7F0R - chains A and B of the 9 polymer chains in the assembly; structure by electron microscopy, 5.80 A resolution (low resolution: residue-level contacts below are approximate; hydrogen-bond / salt-bridge calls are withheld).

Chain A (and B):
Protein: DNA-directed RNA polymerase subunit alpha
Source organism: Pseudomonas aeruginosa (strain ATCC 15692 / DSM 22644 / CIP 104116 / JCM 14847 / LMG 12228 / 1C / PRS 101 / PAO1)
Notes: EC 2.7.7.6; chain B of this document is another copy of the same molecule, construct and numbering; everything in this record applies to it too
UniProtKB: O52760 (RPOA_PSEAE); numbering as in UniProt (aligned over 1-333)
Chain sequence (345 residues; each row starts with the number of its first residue; numbers below 1 keep their minus sign (Met-11 is residue -11)):
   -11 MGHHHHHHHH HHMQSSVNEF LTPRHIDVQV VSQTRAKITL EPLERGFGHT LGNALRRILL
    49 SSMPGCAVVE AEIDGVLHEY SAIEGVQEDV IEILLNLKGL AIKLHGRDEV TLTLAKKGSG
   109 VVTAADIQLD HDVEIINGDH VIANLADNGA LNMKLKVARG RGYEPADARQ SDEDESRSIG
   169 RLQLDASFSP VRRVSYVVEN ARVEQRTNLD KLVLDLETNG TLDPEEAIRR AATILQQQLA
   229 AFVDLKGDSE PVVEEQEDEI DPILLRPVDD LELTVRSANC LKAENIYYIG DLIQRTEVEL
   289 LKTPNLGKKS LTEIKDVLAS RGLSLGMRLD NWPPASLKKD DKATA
Not modelled in the structure: -11 to 7, 158-165, 231-333 (chain B: -11 to 5, 106-108, 135-138, 158-168, 233-333)
Construct notes: initiating methionine (-11); expression tag (-10 to 0)

Chain A / chain B interface:
Contacting residue pairs - 45 pairs, chain A then chain B:
  Phe8(A) - Arg149(B)
  Thr10(A) - Gln225(B)
  Pro11(A) - Gln226(B)
  Phe35(A) - Ser50(B)
  Phe35(A) - Arg149(B)
  His37(A) - Arg45(B)
  Thr38(A) - Arg45(B)
  Thr38(A) - Ile46(B)
  Thr38(A) - Ser49(B)
  Leu39(A) - Leu223(B)
  Leu39(A) - Gln226(B)
  Leu43(A) - Leu227(B)
  Arg45(A) - His37(B)
  Arg45(A) - Thr38(B)
  Arg45(A) - Asn41(B)
  Ile46(A) - Thr38(B)
  Ser49(A) - Gly34(B)
  Ser49(A) - Phe35(B)
  Ser50(A) - Phe35(B)
  Pro52(A) - Asn6(B)
  Arg147(A) - Asn6(B)
  Arg149(A) - Phe8(B)
  Arg149(A) - Glu32(B)
  Glu213(A) - Phe230(B)
  Ile216(A) - Phe230(B)
  Arg217(A) - Phe230(B)
  Ala220(A) - Leu227(B)
  Ala220(A) - Val231(B)
  Thr221(A) - Asp232(B)
  Ile222(A) - Phe8(B)
  Leu223(A) - Leu223(B)
  Leu223(A) - Gln224(B)
  Leu223(A) - Leu227(B)
  Gln224(A) - Gln224(B)
  Gln224(A) - Val231(B)
  Gln225(A) - Pro11(B)
  Gln226(A) - Pro11(B)
  Gln226(A) - Leu31(B)
  Gln226(A) - Leu39(B)
  Leu227(A) - Leu39(B)
  Leu227(A) - Ala220(B)
  Leu227(A) - Gln224(B)
  Ala229(A) - Pro11(B)
  Phe230(A) - Leu28(B)
  Phe230(A) - Arg217(B)
Interface residues without a listed pair, chain A (34 interface residues in all): Leu9, Arg12, Ile14, Glu32, Gly34, Ala42
Interface residues without a listed pair, chain B (34 interface residues in all): Glu7, Leu9, Ile26, Ala42, Ile216, Ala228, Ala229

Overview:
Chain A and chain B each contribute 34 residues to their interface.
Chain A and chain B are both DNA-directed RNA polymerase subunit alpha (Pseudomonas aeruginosa (strain ATCC
15692 / DSM 22644 / CIP 104116 / JCM 14847 / LMG 12228 / 1C / PRS 101 / PAO1)); the structure, Cryo-EM
structure of Pseudomonas aeruginosa SutA transcription activation complex, was determined by electron
microscopy, deposited together with 7VF9, 7XL3 and 7XL4.
